3RGB - chains J and K of the 9 polymer chains in the assembly; structure by X-ray diffraction, 2.80 A resolution.

# Chain J
Molecule: Methane monooxygenase subunit A2
From: Methylococcus capsulatus
Notes: EC 1.14.13.25
UniProtKB: Q607G3 (Q607G3_METCA); numbering as in UniProt (aligned over 1-247)
Chain sequence (247 residues; each row starts with the number of its first residue):
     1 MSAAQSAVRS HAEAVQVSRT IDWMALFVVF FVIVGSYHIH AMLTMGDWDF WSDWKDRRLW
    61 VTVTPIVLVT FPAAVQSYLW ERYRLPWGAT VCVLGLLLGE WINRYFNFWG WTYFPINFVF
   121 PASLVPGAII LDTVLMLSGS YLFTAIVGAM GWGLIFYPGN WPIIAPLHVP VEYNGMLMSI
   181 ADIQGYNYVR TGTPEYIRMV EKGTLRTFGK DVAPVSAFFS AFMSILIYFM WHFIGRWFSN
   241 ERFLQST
Not modelled in the structure: 1-6, 192-212, 246-247
Bound ions: Zn2+ near His11 (its only coordinating residue here)

# Chain K
Molecule: Methane monooxygenase subunit C2
From: Methylococcus capsulatus
Notes: EC 1.14.13.25
UniProtKB: O05111 (O05111_METCA); residues 1-289 here = UniProt positions 1-289
Chain sequence (289 residues; row label = number of the first residue in the row):
     1 MHETKQGGEK RFTGAICRCS HRYNSMEVKM AATTIGGAAA AEAPLLDKKW LTFALAIYTV
    61 FYLWVRWYEG VYGWSAGLDS FAPEFETYWM NFLYTEIVLE IVTASILWGY LWKTRDRNLA
   121 ALTPREELRR NFTHLVWLVA YAWAIYWGAS YFTEQDGTWH QTIVRDTDFT PSHIIEFYLS
   181 YPIYIITGFA AFIYAKTRLP FFAKGISLPY LVLVVGPFMI LPNVGLNEWG HTFWFMEELF
   241 VAPLHYGFVI FGWLALAVMG TLTQTFYSFA QGGLGQSLCE AVDEGLIAK
Not modelled in the structure: 1-44, 225-253, 287-289
Bound ions: Zn2+: Asp156, His160, His173

# Chain J / chain K interface
Contacting residue pairs (110; chain J residue first):
  Ala7(J) - Pro124(K)
  Ala7(J) - Arg125(K)
  Ala7(J) - Gly272(K)
  His11(J) - Gln276(K)
  His11(J) - Ser277(K)
  His11(J) - Ala281(K)
  Glu13(J) - Leu46(K)
  Ala14(J) - Gln276(K)
  Ala14(J) - Ser277(K)
  Val17(J) - Phe132(K)
  Ser18(J) - Leu278(K)
  Thr20(J) - Phe132(K)
  Ile21(J) - Phe132(K)  hydrophobic
  Ile21(J) - Phe266(K)  hydrophobic
  Ile21(J) - Phe269(K)  hydrophobic
  Met24(J) - Asp47(K)
  Met24(J) - Leu51(K)  hydrophobic
  Met24(J) - Leu135(K)  hydrophobic
  Met24(J) - Val139(K)
  Ala25(J) - Phe266(K)  hydrophobic
  Phe27(J) - Leu55(K)  hydrophobic
  Phe27(J) - Val139(K)
  Phe27(J) - Trp143(K)  hydrophobic
  Val28(J) - Leu138(K)
  Val28(J) - Val139(K)  hydrophobic
  Val28(J) - Ala142(K)  hydrophobic
  Val29(J) - Leu262(K)  hydrophobic
  Phe31(J) - Ala142(K)
  Phe31(J) - Trp143(K)  hydrophobic
  Phe31(J) - Tyr146(K)  hydrophobic
  Val32(J) - Ala142(K)  hydrophobic
  Val32(J) - Ala255(K)
  Val32(J) - Val258(K)  hydrophobic
  Val34(J) - Tyr146(K)  hydrophobic
  Val34(J) - Ser150(K)
  Gly35(J) - Ile145(K)
  Gly35(J) - Ala149(K)
  Ser36(J) - Ala255(K)
  His38(J) - Ser150(K)
  His38(J) - Glu154(K)  salt bridge
  Ile39(J) - Ala149(K)
  Ile39(J) - Tyr181(K)
  Met42(J) - Thr153(K)
  Met42(J) - Glu154(K)
  Phe50(J) - Glu154(K)
  Phe50(J) - Gln161(K)
  Trp51(J) - Gln161(K)
  Phe71(J) - Leu256(K)  hydrophobic
  Tyr78(J) - Met259(K)  hydrogen bond (side chain-backbone)
  Tyr78(J) - Thr263(K)  hydrogen bond (side chain-backbone)
  Arg82(J) - Tyr267(K)  hydrogen bond
  Tyr83(J) - Thr263(K)
  Tyr83(J) - Phe266(K)
  Gly99(J) - Ser150(K)  hydrogen bond (backbone-side chain)
  Glu100(J) - Glu154(K)
  Ile102(J) - Tyr146(K)
  Asn103(J) - Tyr151(K)
  Asn103(J) - Glu154(K)  hydrogen bond (side chain-backbone)
  Asn103(J) - Gln155(K)
  Asn103(J) - Thr158(K)
  Arg104(J) - Glu154(K)  salt bridge
  Phe106(J) - Arg66(K)  hydrogen bond (backbone-side chain)
  Asn107(J) - Arg66(K)
  Asn107(J) - Tyr151(K)
  Asn107(J) - Gln155(K)  hydrogen bond
  Asn107(J) - Thr158(K)
  Phe108(J) - Thr158(K)
  Gly110(J) - Arg66(K)
  Trp111(J) - Arg66(K)
  Trp111(J) - Glu69(K)
  Trp111(J) - Gly70(K)
  Trp111(J) - Gly73(K)
  Trp111(J) - Trp74(K)
  Trp111(J) - Gln155(K)
  Trp111(J) - Thr158(K)
  Trp111(J) - Trp159(K)
  Thr112(J) - Thr158(K)
  Thr112(J) - Trp159(K)
  Thr112(J) - Thr162(K)
  Phe114(J) - Thr162(K)
  Arg190(J) - Gln161(K)
  Thr191(J) - His160(K)  hydrogen bond (side chain-backbone)
  Thr191(J) - Gln161(K)  hydrogen bond (side chain-backbone)
  Phe238(J) - Leu254(K)
  Phe238(J) - Leu256(K)  hydrophobic
  Phe238(J) - Ala257(K)
  Phe238(J) - Met259(K)  hydrophobic
  Phe238(J) - Gly260(K)  hydrogen bond (backbone-backbone)
  Ser239(J) - Gly260(K)
  Asn240(J) - Leu208(K)
  Asn240(J) - Pro209(K)
  Asn240(J) - Gly260(K)
  Glu241(J) - Thr263(K)  hydrogen bond
  Glu241(J) - Gln264(K)  hydrogen bond (backbone-side chain)
  Glu241(J) - Tyr267(K)
  Arg242(J) - Ser207(K)
  Arg242(J) - Leu208(K)  hydrogen bond (backbone-backbone)
  Arg242(J) - Pro209(K)
  Arg242(J) - Gln264(K)  hydrogen bond (backbone-side chain)
  Phe243(J) - Phe201(K)
  Phe243(J) - Phe202(K)
  Phe243(J) - Gly205(K)
  Phe243(J) - Ile206(K)
  Phe243(J) - Ser207(K)
  Phe243(J) - Gln264(K)
  Leu244(J) - Gly205(K)  hydrogen bond (backbone-backbone)
  Leu244(J) - Ile206(K)  hydrogen bond (backbone-backbone)
  Leu244(J) - Leu208(K)  hydrophobic
  Leu244(J) - Leu211(K)  hydrophobic
  Gln245(J) - Gly205(K)  hydrogen bond (backbone-backbone)
Other interface residues (no listed pair), chain J (54 interface residues in all): Val15, Leu43, Ala74, Val75, Trp231
Other interface residues (no listed pair), chain K (67 interface residues in all): Leu128, Val136, Val164, Lys204, Pro222, Gly273, Gly275, Glu280, Glu284, Leu286

# In short
54 residues of chain J face 67 of chain K across their interface; the contacts include 17 hydrogen bonds and 2
salt bridges. Among the polar pairs are His38(J)-Glu154(K), Arg104(J)-Glu154(K) and Tyr78(J)-Met259(K). The
Zn2+ site is built by Asp156(K), His160(K) and His173(K).
Here chain J is Methane monooxygenase subunit A2 and chain K is Methane monooxygenase subunit C2, both from
Methylococcus capsulatus. Entry 3RGB (Crystal structure of particulate methane monooxygenase from
Methylococcus capsulatus (Bath)) was determined by X-ray diffraction, deposited together with 3RFR.
